PDB entry 8MHT | X-ray diffraction, 2.76 A resolution | chains C and A of the 3 polymer chains in the assembly

== Chain C ==
Molecule: 12-nt DNA strand
Sequence (12 nucleotides; row label = number of the first residue in the row):
   402 GTCAGCGCATGG

== Chain A ==
Molecule: Cytosine-specific methyltransferase hhai
From: Haemophilus haemolyticus
Notes: EC 2.1.1.73
UniProt: P05102 (MTH1_HAEHA); residue numbers follow UniProt; this construct covers 1-327
Amino-acid sequence (327 residues; numbered 1 to 327; the number before each row is that of its first residue):
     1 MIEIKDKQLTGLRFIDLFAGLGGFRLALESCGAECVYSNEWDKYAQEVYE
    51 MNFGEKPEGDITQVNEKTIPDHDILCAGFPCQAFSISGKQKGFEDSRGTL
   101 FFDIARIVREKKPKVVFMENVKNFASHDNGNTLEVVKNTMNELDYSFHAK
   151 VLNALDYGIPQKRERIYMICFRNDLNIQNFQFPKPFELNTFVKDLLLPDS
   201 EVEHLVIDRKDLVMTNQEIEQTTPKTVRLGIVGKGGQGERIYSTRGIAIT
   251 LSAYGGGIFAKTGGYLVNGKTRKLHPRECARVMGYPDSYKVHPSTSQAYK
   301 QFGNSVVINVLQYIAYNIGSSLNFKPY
UniProt features mapped onto this chain:
  - active site: Cys-81
  - mutagenesis: Cys-81 (C81G: Cells die, loss of methyltransferase activity, binds DNA about 3-fold more tightly ...), Gln-237 (Q237X: Decrease in enzyme activity due to 98%-99% loss of DNA-binding activity. No change in substrate specificity)

== Interface between chain C and chain A ==
Residue-residue contacts - 16 pairs, chain C then chain A:
  DT403(C) with Ser-296(A), hydrogen bond to the phosphate; Gln-297(A), hydrogen bond to the phosphate
  DC404(C) with Ser-296(A), phosphate contact
  DA405(C) with Ile-258(A), phosphate contact
  DG406(C) with Arg-209(A), salt bridge to the phosphate; Gly-256(A), base contact; Gly-257(A), hydrogen bond to the base
  DC407(C) with Lys-234(A), salt bridge to the phosphate; Gln-237(A), hydrogen bond to the base; Gly-257(A), base contact
  DG408(C) with Gly-236(A), base contact; Gln-237(A), hydrogen bond to the base
  DA410(C) with Ile-86(A), base contact; Gln-90(A), hydrogen bond to the phosphate
  DT411(C) with Ile-86(A), sugar contact
  DG412(C) with Ser-126(A), phosphate contact
Interface residues without a listed pair, chain C (10 interface residues in all): DG402
Interface residues without a listed pair, chain A (19 interface residues in all): Tyr-44, Ser-87, Lys-122, Asn-123, Glu-239, Gly-255, Ser-294

== In short ==
Chain C and chain A form an interface of 10 and 19 residues respectively, with 6 hydrogen bonds and 2 salt
bridges. Among the polar pairs are DG406(C)/Gly-257(A), DC407(C)/Gln-237(A) and DG408(C)/Gln-237(A). Curated
annotation (UniProt) lists active-site residue Cys-81(A) and 2 mutagenesis sites on chain A.
Chain C is a 12-nt DNA strand and chain A is Cytosine-specific methyltransferase hhai (Haemophilus
haemolyticus); the structure, Cytosine-specific methyltransferase hhai/DNA complex, was determined by X-ray
diffraction together with 9MHT and 7MHT from the same study.
